Entry 4BXE (X-ray diffraction, 2.95 A resolution); this record covers chains A and C of the 4 polymer chains in the assembly.

[Chain A]
Molecule: AMPDH3
Source organism: Pseudomonas aeruginosa PAO1
UniProt: Q9I5D1 (Q9I5D1_PSEAE); residues 1-255 here = UniProt positions 1-255
Amino-acid sequence (255 residues; each row starts with the number of its first residue):
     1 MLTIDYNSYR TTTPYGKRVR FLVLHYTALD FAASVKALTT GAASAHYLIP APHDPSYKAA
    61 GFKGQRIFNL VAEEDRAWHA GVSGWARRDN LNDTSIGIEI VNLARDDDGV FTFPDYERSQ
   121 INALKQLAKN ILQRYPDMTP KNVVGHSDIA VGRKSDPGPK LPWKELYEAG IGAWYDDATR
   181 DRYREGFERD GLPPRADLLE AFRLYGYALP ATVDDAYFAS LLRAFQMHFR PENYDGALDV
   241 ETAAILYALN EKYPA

[Chain C]
Molecule: Anhydromuramic peptide
Source organism: Synthetic construct
Amino-acid sequence (6 residues; numbered 1 to 6; the number before each row is that of its first residue):
     1 XAEKAA
Modified / non-standard residues: AH0 (2-(2-acetylamino-4-hydroxy-6,8-dioxa-bicyclo[3.2.1]oct-3-yloxy)-propionic acid) at position 1; Glu3 (D-glutamic acid; DGL); Lys4 (2,6-diaminopimelic acid; API); Ala5, Ala6 (D-alanine; DAL)

[Chain A / chain C interface]
Contacting residue pairs (28; chain A residue first):
  Tyr26(A) - AH0_1(C)
  Thr27(A) - AH0_1(C)
  Ala28(A) - AH0_1(C)
  Leu29(A) - AH0_1(C)
  Ala37(A) - AH0_1(C)
  Arg76(A) - Lys4(C)  hydrogen bond (side chain-backbone)
  Trp78(A) - Ala2(C)
  Trp78(A) - Glu3(C)
  Trp78(A) - Lys4(C)
  His79(A) - Ala2(C)
  His79(A) - Glu3(C)
  Ala80(A) - Glu3(C)
  Gly81(A) - Glu3(C)
  Gly81(A) - Ala5(C)
  Val82(A) - Ala5(C)
  Asn90(A) - Ala5(C)
  Asn90(A) - Ala6(C)
  Asn92(A) - Glu3(C)
  Asn92(A) - Lys4(C)
  Glu99(A) - AH0_1(C)
  His146(A) - AH0_1(C)
  His146(A) - Ala2(C)
  His146(A) - Glu3(C)  hydrogen bond (side chain-backbone)
  Arg153(A) - Glu3(C)  hydrogen bond (side chain-backbone)
  Lys154(A) - AH0_1(C)
  Lys154(A) - Ala2(C)
  Lys154(A) - Glu3(C)
  Asp156(A) - AH0_1(C)
Also at the interface, not in a pair above, chain A (22 interface residues in all): His25, Leu38, Ala42, Ala43

[In short]
22 residues of chain A face 6 of chain C across their interface, with 3 hydrogen bonds. Among the polar pairs
are Arg76(A)-Lys4(C), His146(A)-Glu3(C) and Arg153(A)-Glu3(C).
Here chain A is AMPDH3 (Pseudomonas aeruginosa PAO1) and chain C is Anhydromuramic peptide (Synthetic
construct). Entry 4BXE (Crystal structure of AMPDH3 from pseudomonas aeruginosa in complex with anhydromuramic
pentapeptide) was determined by X-ray diffraction together with 4BXD and 4BXJ from the same study.
